PDB entry 8VGN | electron microscopy, 2.50 A resolution | chains G and I of the 6 polymer chains in the assembly

Chain G (and I):
Name: B-lymphocyte antigen CD20
Source organism: Homo sapiens
Notes: chain I of this document is another copy of the same molecule, construct and numbering; everything in this record applies to it too
UniProtKB: P11836 (CD20_HUMAN); numbering as in UniProt (aligned over 41-297)
Chain sequence (278 residues; row label = number of the first residue in the row):
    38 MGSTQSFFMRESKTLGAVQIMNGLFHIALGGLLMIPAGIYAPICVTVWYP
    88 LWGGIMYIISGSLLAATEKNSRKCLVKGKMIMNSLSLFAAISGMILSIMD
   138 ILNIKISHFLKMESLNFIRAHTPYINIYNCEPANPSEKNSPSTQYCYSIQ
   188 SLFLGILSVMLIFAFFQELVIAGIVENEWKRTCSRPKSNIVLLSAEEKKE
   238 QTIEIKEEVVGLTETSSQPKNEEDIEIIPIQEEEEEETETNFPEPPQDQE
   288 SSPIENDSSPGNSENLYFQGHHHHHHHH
Not modelled in the structure: 38-45, 104-112, 220-315
Construct notes: initiating methionine (38); expression tag (39-40, 298-315)
Cystine bridges: Cys-167/Cys-183

How chain G and chain I interact:
Pairs across the interface - 63 pairs, chain G then chain I:
  Glu-48(G) with Lys-50(I), salt bridge
  Lys-50(G) with Glu-48(I), salt bridge; Thr-51(I)
  Thr-51(G) with Lys-50(I); Ala-54(I)
  Ala-54(G) with Thr-51(I)
  Met-58(G) with Val-55(I); Met-58(I), hydrophobic; Asn-59(I); Phe-62(I)
  Asn-59(G) with Met-58(I)
  Phe-62(G) with Phe-62(I), hydrophobic; Leu-66(I), hydrophobic; Phe-200(I), hydrophobic
  Ala-65(G) with Val-196(I), hydrophobic
  Leu-69(G) with Leu-189(I); Gly-192(I); Ile-193(I)
  Ile-72(G) with Ser-188(I); Leu-189(I), hydrophobic; Gly-192(I)
  Pro-73(G) with Ser-185(I)
  Thr-159(G) with Gln-181(I); Ser-185(I)
  Pro-160(G) with Gln-181(I)
  Tyr-161(G) with Asn-176(I); Pro-178(I); Gln-181(I)
  Ile-162(G) with Pro-178(I); Gln-181(I); Tyr-182(I), hydrophobic; Ser-185(I)
  Asn-163(G) with Tyr-182(I), hydrogen bond (backbone-side chain)
  Asn-176(G) with Tyr-161(I)
  Pro-178(G) with Tyr-161(I); Ile-162(I)
  Ser-179(G) with Ser-179(I), hydrogen bond
  Gln-181(G) with Thr-159(I); Pro-160(I); Tyr-161(I); Ile-162(I)
  Tyr-182(G) with Ile-162(I), hydrophobic; Asn-163(I), hydrogen bond (side chain-backbone); Tyr-182(I), hydrophobic; Cys-183(I); Ile-186(I), hydrophobic
  Cys-183(G) with Tyr-182(I), hydrophobic
  Ser-185(G) with Pro-73(I); Thr-159(I); Ile-162(I); Ile-186(I)
  Ile-186(G) with Tyr-182(I), hydrophobic; Ser-185(I); Ile-186(I), hydrophobic
  Ser-188(G) with Ile-72(I)
  Leu-189(G) with Leu-69(I); Ile-72(I), hydrophobic; Leu-189(I), hydrophobic
  Gly-192(G) with Leu-69(I); Ile-72(I)
  Ile-193(G) with Leu-69(I)
  Val-196(G) with Ala-65(I), hydrophobic
  Phe-200(G) with Phe-62(I), hydrophobic
Interface residues without a listed pair, chain G (36 interface residues in all): Val-55, Leu-61, Ala-74, His-158, Phe-190, Phe-203
Interface residues without a listed pair, chain I (37 interface residues in all): Leu-61, Ala-74, His-158, Phe-190, Phe-203

In short:
Chain G and chain I form an interface of 36 and 37 residues respectively; the contacts include 3 hydrogen
bonds and 2 salt bridges. Among the polar pairs are Glu-48(G)/Lys-50(I), Asn-163(G)/Tyr-182(I) and
Ser-179(G)/Ser-179(I).
Chain G and chain I are both B-lymphocyte antigen CD20 (Homo sapiens); the structure, CryoEM structure of CD20
in complex with wild type Rituximab Fab, was determined by electron microscopy together with 8VEG, 8VGE, 8VGF,
8VGG, 8VGL, 8VGM and 3 further entries from the same study.
